5GTC - chains A and J of the 11 polymer chains in the assembly; structure by X-ray diffraction, 2.70 A resolution.

== Chain A ==
Molecule: Histone H3.1
From: Homo sapiens
Reference sequence: P68431 (H31_HUMAN); residues 0-135 here correspond to UniProt positions 1-136 (UniProt number = residue number + 1)
Chain sequence (139 residues; row label = number of the first residue in the row; numbers below 1 keep their minus sign (Gly-3 is residue -3)):
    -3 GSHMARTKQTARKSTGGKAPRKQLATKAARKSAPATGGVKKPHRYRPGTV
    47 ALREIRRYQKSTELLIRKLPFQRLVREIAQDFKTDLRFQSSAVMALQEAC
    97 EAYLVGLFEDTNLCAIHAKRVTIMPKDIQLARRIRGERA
Unresolved in the structure: -3 to 37, 135
Differences from the reference sequence: expression tag (-3 to -1)
Curated features (UniProtKB/Swiss-Prot):
  - modified residue: Arg2 (Asymmetric dimethylarginine), Thr3 (Phosphothreonine), Lys4 (Allysine), Gln5 (5-glutamyl dopamine), Thr6 (Phosphothreonine), Arg8 (Citrulline), Lys9 (N6,N6,N6-trimethyllysine), Ser10 (ADP-ribosylserine), Thr11 (Phosphothreonine), Lys14 (N6-(2-hydroxyisobutyryl)lysine), Arg17 (Asymmetric dimethylarginine), Lys18 (N6-(2-hydroxyisobutyryl)lysine), Lys23 (N6-(2-hydroxyisobutyryl)lysine), Arg26 (Citrulline), Lys27 (N6,N6,N6-trimethyllysine), Ser28 (ADP-ribosylserine), Lys36 (N6,N6,N6-trimethyllysine), Lys37 (N6-methyllysine), Tyr41 (Phosphotyrosine), Lys56 (N6,N6,N6-trimethyllysine) and 8 more in UniProt
  - lipidation: Lys18 (N6-decanoyllysine)

== Chain J ==
Molecule: 146-nt DNA strand
From: Homo sapiens
Sequence (146 nucleotides; row label = number of the first residue in the row):
   147 ATCAATATCCACCTGCAGATTCTACCAAAAGTGTATTTGGAAACTGCTCC
   197 ATCAAAAGGCATGTTCAGCTGAATTCAGCTGAACATGCCTTTTGATGGAG
   247 CAGTTTCCAAATACACTTTTGGTAGAATCTGCAGGTGGATATTGAT

== How chain A and chain J interact ==
Contacting residue pairs (29):
  His39(A) - DT152(J)  phosphate contact
  His39(A) - DA153(J)  phosphate contact
  Arg40(A) - DA229(J)  hydrogen bond to the base
  Arg40(A) - DC230(J)  hydrogen bond to the sugar
  Tyr41(A) - DA153(J)  sugar contact
  Tyr41(A) - DT154(J)  sugar contact
  Tyr41(A) - DA229(J)  sugar contact
  Tyr41(A) - DC230(J)  hydrogen bond to the phosphate
  Pro43(A) - DA228(J)  phosphate contact
  Pro43(A) - DA229(J)  sugar contact
  Gly44(A) - DA228(J)  hydrogen bond to the phosphate
  Gly44(A) - DA229(J)  hydrogen bond to the phosphate
  Thr45(A) - DA229(J)  hydrogen bond to the phosphate
  Val46(A) - DA229(J)  hydrogen bond to the phosphate
  Ala47(A) - DA229(J)  hydrogen bond to the phosphate
  Arg49(A) - DT154(J)  hydrogen bond to the phosphate
  Arg49(A) - DC155(J)  salt bridge to the phosphate
  Lys56(A) - DC156(J)  salt bridge to the phosphate
  Arg63(A) - DT237(J)  hydrogen bond to the phosphate
  Arg63(A) - DT238(J)  salt bridge to the phosphate
  Lys64(A) - DT238(J)  hydrogen bond to the phosphate
  Leu65(A) - DT237(J)  phosphate contact
  Leu65(A) - DT238(J)  hydrogen bond to the phosphate
  Pro66(A) - DT237(J)  phosphate contact
  Arg69(A) - DT237(J)  salt bridge to the phosphate
  Asp81(A) - DC247(J)  phosphate contact
  Arg83(A) - DG246(J)  hydrogen bond to the phosphate
  Arg83(A) - DC247(J)  hydrogen bond to the sugar
  Lys115(A) - DA219(J)  salt bridge to the phosphate
Other interface residues (no listed pair), chain A (20 interface residues in all): Arg42, Glu50

== Overview ==
20 residues of chain A face 13 of chain J across their interface; the contacts include 14 hydrogen bonds and 5
salt bridges. Polar contacts include Arg40(A)-DA229(J), Arg40(A)-DC230(J) and Arg83(A)-DC247(J).
Chain A is Histone H3.1 and chain J is a 146-nt DNA strand, both from Homo sapiens; the structure, Crystal
structure of complex between DMAP-SH conjugated with a Kaposi's sarcoma herpesvirus LANA peptide (5-15) and
..., was determined by X-ray diffraction.
